3EQT - chains B and D of the 4 polymer chains in the assembly; structure by X-ray diffraction, 2.00 A resolution.

# Chain B
Molecule: ATP-dependent RNA helicase DHX58
Source organism: Homo sapiens
Notes: EC 3.6.1.-; fragment: LGP2 C-terminal domain to 678)
UniProtKB: Q96C10 (DHX58_HUMAN); residues 541-678 here = UniProt positions 541-678
Chain sequence (145 residues; numbered 541 to 685; the number before each row is that of its first residue):
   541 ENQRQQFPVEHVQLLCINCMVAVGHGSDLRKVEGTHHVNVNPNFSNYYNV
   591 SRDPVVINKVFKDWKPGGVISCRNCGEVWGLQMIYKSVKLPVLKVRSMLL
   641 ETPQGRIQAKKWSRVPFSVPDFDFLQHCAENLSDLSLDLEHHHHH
Disordered / not traced: 541-543
Differences from the reference sequence: expression tag (679-685)
Curated features (UniProtKB/Swiss-Prot):
  - binding site (Zn(2+)): Cys556, Cys559, Cys612, Cys615
Metal / ion sites: Zn2+: Cys556, Cys559, Cys612, Cys615
What the authors report for this chain:
  - binding site for the 8-nt RNA strand: His576, His577, Val595, Ile597, Trp604, Gly620, Leu621, Val632, Leu633, Lys634, Val635, Lys651, Trp652, Ser653, Arg654
  - binding site for the 8-nt RNA strand (chain D): Glu573, His576, Lys599, Phe601, Lys602, Trp604
  - mutagenesis - E573A (Kd 2.13 mum), I597S (6-fold): decreased binding to 10-bp dsRNA
  - mutagenesis - K634E, K634E/R636E, K651E: abolished binding to dsRNA
  - mutagenesis - C556A/C559A: abolished signaling in response to RIG-I signaling
  - mutagenesis - K634E, K651E: unchanged signaling in response to RIG-I

# Chain D
Molecule: 8-nt RNA strand
Sequence (8 nucleotides; numbered 1 to 8; the number before each row is that of its first residue):
     1 GCGCGCGC

# Interface between chain B and chain D
Contacting residue pairs (21; chain B residue first):
  Thr575(B) with G3(D), sugar contact
  His576(B) with C2(D), hydrogen bond to the sugar
  Val595(B) with G1(D), sugar contact
  Ile597(B) with G1(D), base contact
  Trp604(B) with G1(D), base contact
  Val609(B) with G1(D), sugar contact
  Trp619(B) with C2(D), phosphate contact
  Gly620(B) with G1(D), phosphate contact; C2(D), phosphate contact
  Leu621(B) with G1(D), sugar contact; C2(D), sugar contact
  Val632(B) with C2(D), sugar contact
  Leu633(B) with C2(D), phosphate contact
  Lys634(B) with C2(D), phosphate contact; G3(D), phosphate contact
  Val635(B) with G3(D), hydrogen bond to the phosphate
  Lys651(B) with C4(D), phosphate contact; G5(D), salt bridge to the phosphate
  Trp652(B) with G3(D), phosphate contact; C4(D), hydrogen bond to the phosphate
  Ser653(B) with C4(D), hydrogen bond to the phosphate
Interface residues without a listed pair, chain B (17 interface residues in all): Val596
Interface residues without a listed pair, chain D (6 interface residues in all): C6

# Summary
Chain B and chain D form an interface of 17 and 6 residues respectively; the contacts include 4 hydrogen bonds
and 1 salt bridge. Polar pairs include His576(B)-C2(D), Val635(B)-G3(D) and Trp652(B)-C4(D). The paper reports
a binding site for the 8-nt RNA strand at His576(B), His577(B) and Val595(B) among others; K634E, K634E/R636E
and K651E of chain B abolish binding to dsRNA; 6 substitutions were tested in all.
Chain B is ATP-dependent RNA helicase DHX58 (Homo sapiens) and chain D is an 8-nt RNA strand; the structure,
Crystal structure of human LGP2 C-terminal domain in complex with dsRNA, was determined by X-ray diffraction.
